6T9I - chains H and Q of the 12 polymer chains in the assembly; structure by electron microscopy, 3.90 A resolution.

[Chain H]
Name: Transcriptional coactivator HFI1/ADA1
Organism: Saccharomyces cerevisiae (strain ATCC 204508 / S288c)
UniProt: Q12060 (HFI1_YEAST); numbering as in UniProt (aligned over 1-488)
Sequence (488 residues; each row starts with the number of its first residue):
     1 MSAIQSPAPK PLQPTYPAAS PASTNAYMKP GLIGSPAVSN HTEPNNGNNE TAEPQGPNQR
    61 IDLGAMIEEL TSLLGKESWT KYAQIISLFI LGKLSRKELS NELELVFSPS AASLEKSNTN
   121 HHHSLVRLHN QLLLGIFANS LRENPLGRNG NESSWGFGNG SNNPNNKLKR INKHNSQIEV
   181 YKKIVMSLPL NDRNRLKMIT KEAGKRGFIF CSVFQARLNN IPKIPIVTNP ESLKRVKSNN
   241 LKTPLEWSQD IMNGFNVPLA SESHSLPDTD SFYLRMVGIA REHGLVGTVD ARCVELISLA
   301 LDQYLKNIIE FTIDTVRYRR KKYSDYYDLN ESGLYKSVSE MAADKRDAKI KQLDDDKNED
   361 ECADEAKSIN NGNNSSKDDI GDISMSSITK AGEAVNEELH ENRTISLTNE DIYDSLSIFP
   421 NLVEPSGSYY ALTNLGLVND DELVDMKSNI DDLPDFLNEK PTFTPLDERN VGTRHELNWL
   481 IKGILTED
Not modelled in the structure: 1-180, 327-331, 388-393, 419-488

[Chain Q]
Name: SAGA-associated factor 73
Organism: Saccharomyces cerevisiae (strain ATCC 204508 / S288c)
UniProt: P53165 (SGF73_YEAST); residues 1-657 here = UniProt positions 1-657
Sequence (657 residues; each row starts with the number of its first residue):
     1 MRSGDAEIKG IKPKVIEEYS LSQGSGPSND SWKSLMSSAK DTPLQYDHMN RESLKKYFNP
    61 NAQLIEDPLD KPIQYRVCEK CGKPLALTAI VDHLENHCAG ASGKSSTDPR DESTRETIRN
   121 GVESTGRNNN DDDNSNDNNN DDDDDDDNDD NEDDDDADDD DDNSNGANYK KNDSSFNPLK
   181 RSTSMESANT PNMDTKRSKT GTPQTFSSSI KKQKKVKQRN PTEKHLIDFN KQCGVELPEG
   241 GYCARSLTCK SHSMGAKRAV SGRSKPYDVL LADYHREHQT KIGAAAEKRA KQQELQKLQK
   301 QIQKEQKKHT QQQKQGQRSK QRNVNGGKSA KNGGKSTVHN GNNINEIGHV NLTPEEETTQ
   361 VLNGVSRSFP LPLESTVLSS VRYRTKYFRM REMFASSFSV KPGYTSPGYG AIHSRVGCLD
   421 LDRTTDYKFR VRTPQPINHL TNQNLNPKQI QRLQQQRALQ AQLLSQQQQQ QQQQQQHHSP
   481 QAQAQASTQQ PTQGMVPNHF PGGATNSSFN ANVSSKQIQQ QQQQQQHKSQ DTGLTPLEIQ
   541 SQQQKLRQQQ LQQQKFEAAA SYLANATKLM QESNQDSHLS GTHNNNSSKN GNNNLMTMKA
   601 SISSPNTSVN SIQSPPSVNS VNGSGQGVST GINVSGNNGR IEVGIGNSVN PYNGRIN
Not modelled in the structure: 1-352, 437-657
Curated features (UniProtKB/Swiss-Prot):
  - binding site (Zn(2+)): Cys78, Cys81, His93, Cys98

[Chain H / chain Q interface]
Contacting residue pairs (88; chain H residue first):
  Tyr181(H) - Glu355(Q)  hydrogen bond (backbone-side chain)
  Tyr181(H) - Thr358(Q)
  Lys183(H) - Leu362(Q)
  Ile184(H) - Glu355(Q)
  Ile184(H) - Thr358(Q)
  Ser187(H) - Val361(Q)
  Leu188(H) - Pro354(Q)  hydrophobic
  Leu188(H) - Glu357(Q)
  Leu188(H) - Thr358(Q)
  Arg195(H) - Glu357(Q)  salt bridge
  Met198(H) - Val361(Q)  hydrophobic
  Met198(H) - Gly364(Q)
  Ile199(H) - Gln360(Q)
  Ile199(H) - Val361(Q)
  Lys201(H) - Arg367(Q)
  Glu202(H) - Arg367(Q)
  Ala203(H) - Arg367(Q)
  Ala203(H) - Phe369(Q)  hydrophobic
  Arg206(H) - Phe369(Q)  hydrogen bond (side chain-backbone)
  Arg206(H) - Leu371(Q)
  Phe208(H) - Leu371(Q)  hydrophobic
  Phe208(H) - Leu373(Q)  hydrophobic
  Phe208(H) - Tyr427(Q)  hydrophobic
  Ile209(H) - Tyr427(Q)
  Gln215(H) - Ser375(Q)  hydrogen bond
  Gln215(H) - Val377(Q)
  Arg217(H) - Tyr387(Q)  hydrogen bond
  Arg217(H) - Arg415(Q)
  Leu218(H) - Tyr427(Q)
  Leu218(H) - Lys428(Q)
  Leu218(H) - Phe429(Q)  hydrophobic
  Asn219(H) - Val377(Q)
  Asn219(H) - Ser379(Q)  hydrogen bond
  Asn219(H) - Arg384(Q)
  Asn220(H) - Arg384(Q)  hydrogen bond (backbone-side chain)
  Asn220(H) - Tyr387(Q)
  Ile221(H) - Arg384(Q)  hydrogen bond (backbone-side chain)
  Ile221(H) - Arg415(Q)
  Ile221(H) - Val416(Q)
  Ile221(H) - Gly417(Q)
  Ile221(H) - Val431(Q)  hydrophobic
  Pro222(H) - Phe388(Q)  hydrophobic
  Pro222(H) - Arg391(Q)
  Pro222(H) - Val416(Q)
  Pro222(H) - Gly417(Q)  hydrogen bond (backbone-backbone)
  Lys223(H) - Gly417(Q)
  Lys223(H) - Phe429(Q)
  Ile224(H) - Tyr409(Q)  hydrophobic
  Ile224(H) - Gly417(Q)  hydrogen bond (backbone-backbone)
  Ile224(H) - Leu419(Q)
  Pro225(H) - Leu419(Q)
  Ile226(H) - Leu419(Q)  hydrogen bond (backbone-backbone)
  Ile226(H) - Asp420(Q)
  Ile226(H) - Leu421(Q)  hydrogen bond (backbone-backbone)
  Val227(H) - Leu421(Q)  hydrophobic
  Asn229(H) - Asp422(Q)
  Ser232(H) - Leu421(Q)
  Arg235(H) - Leu421(Q)
  Pro244(H) - Tyr409(Q)
  Leu245(H) - Tyr409(Q)
  Leu245(H) - Gly410(Q)
  Ser248(H) - Gly410(Q)  hydrogen bond (side chain-backbone)
  Met252(H) - Ala411(Q)
  Phe255(H) - Arg384(Q)
  Phe255(H) - Thr385(Q)
  Phe255(H) - Phe388(Q)  hydrophobic
  Phe255(H) - Arg389(Q)  hydrogen bond (backbone-side chain)
  Val257(H) - Arg389(Q)  hydrogen bond (backbone-side chain)
  Leu259(H) - Val381(Q)  hydrophobic
  Leu259(H) - Thr385(Q)
  Leu259(H) - Arg389(Q)
  Ser261(H) - Arg382(Q)
  Glu262(H) - Arg389(Q)  salt bridge
  Arg275(H) - Val381(Q)
  Glu282(H) - Arg384(Q)  salt bridge
  Glu282(H) - Leu419(Q)
  His283(H) - Leu419(Q)
  His283(H) - Thr424(Q)  hydrogen bond (backbone-side chain)
  Gly284(H) - Leu421(Q)
  Val286(H) - Leu421(Q)  hydrophobic
  Asp356(H) - Leu378(Q)
  Asp356(H) - Ser379(Q)
  Lys357(H) - Ser379(Q)
  Lys357(H) - Ser380(Q)
  Lys357(H) - Arg382(Q)
  Lys357(H) - Tyr383(Q)
  Asp360(H) - Leu378(Q)
  Glu361(H) - Tyr383(Q)  hydrogen bond
Also at the interface, not in a pair above, chain H (56 interface residues in all): Phe210, Phe214, Ala216, Thr228, Val236, Gln249, Asn256, Pro258, Asp355
Also at the interface, not in a pair above, chain Q (49 interface residues in all): Thr359, Val365, Ser368, Pro370, Pro372, Glu392, Cys418, Arg432

[Overview]
56 residues of chain H face 49 of chain Q across their interface, with 16 hydrogen bonds and 3 salt bridges.
Polar pairs include Arg195(H)-Glu357(Q), Glu262(H)-Arg389(Q) and Glu282(H)-Arg384(Q). UniProt lists 4
Zn2+-binding residues on chain Q.
Here chain H is Transcriptional coactivator HFI1/ADA1 and chain Q is SAGA-associated factor 73, both from
Saccharomyces cerevisiae (strain ATCC 204508 / S288c). Entry 6T9I (cryo-EM structure of transcription
coactivator SAGA) was determined by electron microscopy (same publication as 6T9J and 6T9K).
